PDB entry 8HNT | X-ray diffraction, 3.06 A resolution | chains B and C of the 3 polymer chains in the assembly

# Chain B
Molecule: sgRNA
Sequence (128 nucleotides; each row starts with the number of its first residue):
     1 GGUCACUCUAACAUUUAAUCACACGUUGUAGCUCCCUUUUUCGAAAGAAA
    51 AACGUUGUUACAAUAAGAGAAAAGAUUUCUCGCAAAGCUCUGUCCCUUGA
   101 AAUGUAAGUUUCAAGGGACAUCUUUUUC
Disordered / not traced: 1-2, 10-15, 40-51, 73-75, 126-128

# Chain C
Name: anti-CRISPR protein AcrIIC4
Organism: Haemophilus parainfluenzae
Amino-acid sequence (89 residues; row label = number of the first residue in the row; numbering starts at 0):
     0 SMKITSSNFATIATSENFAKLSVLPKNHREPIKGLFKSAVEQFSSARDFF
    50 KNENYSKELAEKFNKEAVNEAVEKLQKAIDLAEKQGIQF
Disordered / not traced: 0

# Chain B / chain C interface
Contacting residue pairs (19; chain B residue first):
  G69(B) / Asn-26(C)  hydrogen bond to the sugar
  G69(B) / Pro-30(C)  base contact
  A70(B) / Asn-26(C)  hydrogen bond to the phosphate
  A70(B) / His-27(C)  hydrogen bond to the phosphate
  A70(B) / Pro-30(C)  sugar contact
  A70(B) / Leu-80(C)  sugar contact
  A71(B) / His-27(C)  phosphate contact
  A71(B) / Leu-80(C)  sugar contact
  A71(B) / Lys-83(C)  hydrogen bond to the phosphate
  A72(B) / Lys-83(C)  salt bridge to the phosphate
  U78(B) / Lys-76(C)  hydrogen bond to the sugar
  C79(B) / Leu-34(C)  sugar contact
  C79(B) / Ser-37(C)  phosphate contact
  U80(B) / Gly-33(C)  sugar contact
  U80(B) / Ser-37(C)  hydrogen bond to the phosphate
  C122(B) / Lys-25(C)  phosphate contact
  U123(B) / Lys-25(C)  salt bridge to the phosphate
  U123(B) / Arg-28(C)  salt bridge to the phosphate
  U124(B) / Arg-28(C)  salt bridge to the phosphate
Also at the interface, not in a pair above, chain C (12 interface residues in all): Glu-69

# Overview
The interface between chain B and chain C involves 10 residues on one side and 12 on the other; the contacts
include 6 hydrogen bonds and 4 salt bridges. Among the polar pairs are G69(B)/Asn-26(C), U78(B)/Lys-76(C) and
A70(B)/Asn-26(C).
Chain B is sgRNA and chain C is anti-CRISPR protein AcrIIC4 (Haemophilus parainfluenzae); the structure,
Crystal structure of anti-CRISPR protein AcrIIC4 bound to HpaCas9-sgRNA surveillance complex, was determined
by X-ray diffraction, deposited together with 8HNV and 8HNW.
